PDB entry 9FAW | electron microscopy, 2.90 A resolution | chains D and O of the 10 polymer chains in the assembly

# Chain D
Molecule: Gamma-aminobutyric acid receptor subunit beta-3
Source organism: Homo sapiens
UniProt: P28472 (GBRB3_HUMAN); residues 5-447 here correspond to UniProt positions 30-472 (UniProt number = residue number + 25)
Sequence (443 residues; numbered 5 to 447; the number before each row is that of its first residue):
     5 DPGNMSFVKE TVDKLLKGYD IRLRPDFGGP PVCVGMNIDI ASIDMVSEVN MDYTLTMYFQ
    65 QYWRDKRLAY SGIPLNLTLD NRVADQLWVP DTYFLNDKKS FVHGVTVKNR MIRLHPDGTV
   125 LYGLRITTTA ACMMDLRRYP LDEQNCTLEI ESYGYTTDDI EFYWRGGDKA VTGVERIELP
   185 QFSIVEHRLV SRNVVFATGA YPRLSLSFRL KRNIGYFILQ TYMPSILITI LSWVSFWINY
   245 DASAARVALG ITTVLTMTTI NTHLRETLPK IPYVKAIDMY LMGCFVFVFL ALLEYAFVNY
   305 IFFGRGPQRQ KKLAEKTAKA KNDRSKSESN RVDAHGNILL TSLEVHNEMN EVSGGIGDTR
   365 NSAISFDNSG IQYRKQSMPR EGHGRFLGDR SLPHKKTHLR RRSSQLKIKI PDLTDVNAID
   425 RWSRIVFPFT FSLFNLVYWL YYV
Disordered / not traced: 5-7, 310-418
Curated features (UniProtKB/Swiss-Prot):
  - binding site (benzamidine): Asp95 to Tyr97, Glu155 to Tyr157, Phe200
  - binding site (4-aminobutanoate): Tyr97, Glu155, Tyr157, Thr202
  - binding site (histamine): Tyr97, Ser156, Tyr157, Thr202
  - glycosylation (N-linked (GlcNAc...) asparagine): Asn8, Asn80, Asn149
Disulfide bonds: Cys136-Cys150
Glycans and other covalent adducts: N-acetylglucosamine (NAG) linked to Asn80; glycan linked to Asn149

# Chain O
Molecule: Megabody25
Source organism: Lama glama
Notes: antibody fragment or engineered binder
Sequence (522 residues; row label = number of the first residue in the row):
     1 QVQLVESGGG LVQTKTTTSV IDTTNDAQNL LTQAQTIVNT LKDYCPILIA KSSSSNGGTN
    61 NANTPSWQTA GGGKNSCATF GAEFSAASDM INNAQKIVQE TQQLSANQPK NITQPHNLNL
   121 NSPSSLTALA QKMLKNAQSQ AEILKLANQV ESDFNKLSSG HLKDYIGKCD ASAISSANMT
   181 MQNQKNNWGN GCAGVEETQS LLKTSAADFN NQTPQINQAQ NLANTLIQEL GNNTYEQLSR
   241 LLTNDNGTNS KTSAQAINQA VNNLNERAKT LAGGTTNSPA YQATLLALRS VLGLWNSMGY
   301 AVICGGYTKS PGENNQKDFH YTDENGNGTT INCGGSTNSN GTHSYNGTNT LKADKNVSLS
   361 IEQYEKIHEA YQILSKALKQ AGLAPLNSKG EKLEAHVTTS KYGSLRLSCA ASGHTFNYPI
   421 MGWFRQAPGK EREFVGAISW SGGSTSYADS VKDRFTISRD NAKNTVYLEM NNLKPEDTAV
   481 YYCAAKGRYS GGLYYPTNYD YWGQGTQVTV SSHHHHHHEP EA
Disordered / not traced: 10-404, 511-522
Disulfide bonds: Cys409-Cys483

# How chain D and chain O interact
Residue-residue contacts - 11 pairs, chain D then chain O:
  Lys173(D) - Asp449(O)  salt bridge
  Val178(D) - Ser444(O)
  Glu179(D) - Ile420(O)
  Glu179(D) - Ser439(O)
  Glu179(D) - Ser444(O)  hydrogen bond (backbone-side chain)
  Glu179(D) - Leu493(O)
  Glu182(D) - Pro419(O)
  Glu182(D) - Trp440(O)
  Glu182(D) - Arg488(O)  salt bridge
  Ile188(D) - Gly443(O)
  Ile188(D) - Ser444(O)
Interface residues without a listed pair, chain D (8 interface residues in all): Arg180, Ser187, Val189
Interface residues without a listed pair, chain O (12 interface residues in all): Ser441, Gly491, Gly492

# In short
Chain D and chain O form an interface of 8 and 12 residues respectively; the contacts include 1 hydrogen bond
and 2 salt bridges. Polar contacts include Lys173(D)-Asp449(O), Glu182(D)-Arg488(O) and Glu179(D)-Ser444(O).
N-acetylglucosamine is covalently linked to Asn80(D).
Chain D is Gamma-aminobutyric acid receptor subunit beta-3 (Homo sapiens) and chain O is Megabody25 (Lama
glama); the structure, CryoEM structure of human full-length beta3gamma2 GABA(A) receptor in complex with
GARLH4, the TMD of Neuroligin2 ..., was determined by electron microscopy.
